5DH9 - chains A and C of the 4 polymer chains in the assembly; structure by X-ray diffraction, 2.55 A resolution.

== Chain A ==
Name: GTP-binding nuclear protein Ran
Organism: Homo sapiens
UniProt: P62826 (RAN_HUMAN); residues 1-216 here = UniProt positions 1-216
Sequence (237 residues; numbered -20 to 216; the number before each row is that of its first residue; numbers below 1 keep their minus sign (Met-20 is residue -20)):
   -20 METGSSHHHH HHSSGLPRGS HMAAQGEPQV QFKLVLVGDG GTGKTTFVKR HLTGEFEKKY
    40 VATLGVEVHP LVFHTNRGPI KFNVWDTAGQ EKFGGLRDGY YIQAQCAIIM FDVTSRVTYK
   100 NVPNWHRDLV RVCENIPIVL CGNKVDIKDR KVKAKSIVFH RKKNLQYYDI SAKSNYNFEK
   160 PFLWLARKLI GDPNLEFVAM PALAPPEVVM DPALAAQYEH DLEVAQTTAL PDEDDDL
Unresolved in the structure: -20 to 8, 187-189
Sequence notes: initiating methionine (-20); expression tag (-19 to 0)
Bound ions: Mg2+: Thr24, Thr42 (together with GMP-PNP)
Residues lining bound ligands: GMP-PNP (GNP; phosphoaminophosphonic acid-guanylate ester): Asp18, Gly19, Gly20, Thr21, Gly22, Lys23, Thr24, Thr25, Phe35, Glu36, Lys37, Lys38, Tyr39, Val40, Ala41, Thr42, Thr66, Ala67, Gly68, Gln69, Asn122, Lys123, Asp125, Ile126, Ser150, Ala151, Lys152
Curated features (UniProtKB/Swiss-Prot):
  - region: Lys37 to Val45 (Switch-I), Gly68 to Gln84 (Switch-II), Asp211 to Leu216 (Interaction with RANBP1)
  - binding site (GTP): Asp18 to Thr25, Glu36 to Thr42, Gly68, Asn122 to Asp125, Ser150 to Lys152
  - site: Gln69 (Essential for GTP hydrolysis)
  - modified residue: Ala2 (N-acetylalanine), Thr24 (Phosphothreonine), Lys37 (N6-acetyllysine), Lys60 (N6-acetyllysine), Lys71 (N6-acetyllysine), Lys99 (N6-acetyllysine), Lys134 (N6-acetyllysine), Lys159 (N6-acetyllysine)
  - cross-link (Glycyl lysine isopeptide (Lys-Gly)): Lys71 (interchain with G-Cter in SUMO2), Lys152 (interchain with G-Cter in SUMO2)
  - mutagenesis: Gly19 (G19V: Blocks DNA replication; when associated with L-69), Thr24 (T24L: Has low binding affinity for GTP and GDP. Almost completely abolishes interaction with BIRC5; T24N: Has low binding affinity for GTP and GDP. Decreases nuclear import of proteins and RNA ...), Thr25 (T25A: Minor effect on the interaction with the alpha phosphate group of bound GTP), Lys37 (K37Q: Mimics acetylation; enhances the nuclear export of RELA/p65; K37R: Decreased acetylation), Tyr39 (Y39A: Abolishes steric hindrance that traps the essential Q-69 in an unreactive position, and causes slow GTP hydrolysis in wild-type ...), Gln69 (Q69L: Strongly decreased GTPase activity. Probably locked in the GTP-bound form. Loss of interaction with NUTF2. Decreases nuclear location and leads to cytoplasmic location during interphase ...), Glu70 (E70A: Strongly decreases the relase of bound GDP), Arg76 (R76E: Probable loss of interaction with NUTF2. Loss of transport to the nucleus), Lys134 (K134Q: Loss of normal mitotic chromosome segregation and defective mitotic spindle orientation; K134R: Loss of normal mitotic chromosome segregation and formation of sister chromatid bridges), Asp211 to Leu216 (No effect on GTPase activity. Abolishes interaction with RANBP1)

== Chain C ==
Name: Exportin-1
Organism: Saccharomyces cerevisiae (strain ATCC 204508 / S288c)
UniProt: P30822 (XPO1_YEAST); residue numbers follow UniProt; this construct covers 1-376, 414-1058
Sequence (1024 residues; each row starts with the number of its first residue; note: 37 numbers in that range are skipped by the numbering (no residue carries them; nothing is unmodelled there); numbers below 1 keep their minus sign (Gly-2 is residue -2)):
    -2 GGSMEGILDF SNDLDIALLD QVVSTFYQGS GVQQKQAQEI LTKFQDNPDA WQKADQILQF
    58 STNPQSKFIA LSILDKLITR KWKLLPNDHR IGIRNFVVGM IISMCQDDEV FKTQKNLINK
   118 SDLTLVQILK QEWPQNWPEF IPELIGSSSS SVNVCENNMI VLKLLSEEVF DFSAEQMTQA
   178 KALHLKNSMS KEFEQIFKLC FQVLEQGSSS SLIVATLESL LRYLHWIPYR YIYETNILEL
   238 LSTKFMTSPD TRAITLKCLT EVSNLKIPQD NDLIKRQTVL FFQNTLQQIA TSVMPVTADL
   298 KATYANANGN DQSFLQDLAM FLTTYLARNR ALLESDESLR ELLLNAHQYL IQLSKIEERE
   358 LFKTTLDYWH NLVADLFYE
   414 PLKKHIYEEI CSQLRLVIIE NMVRPEEDLV VENDEGEIVR EFVKESDTIQ LYKSEREVLV
   474 YLTHLNVIDT EEIMISKLAR QIDGSEWSWH NINTLSWAIG SISGTMSEDT EKRFVVTVIK
   534 DLLGLCEQKR GKDNKAVVAS DIMYVVGQYP RFLKAHWNFL RTVILKLFEF MHETHEGVQD
   594 MACDTFIKIV QKCKYHFVIQ QPRESEPFIQ TIIRDIQKTT ADLQPQQVHT FYKACGIIIS
   654 EERSVAERNR LLSDLMQLPN MAWDTIVEQS TANPTLLLDS ETVKIIANII KTNVAVCTSM
   714 GADFYPQLGH IYYNMLQLYR AVSSMISAQV AAEGLIATKT PKVRGLRTIK KEILKLVETY
   774 ISKARNLDDV VKVLVEPLLN AVLEDYMNNV PDARDAEVLN CMTTVVEKVG HMIPQGVILI
   834 LQSVFECTLD MINKDFTEYP EHRVEFYKLL KVINEKSFAA FLELPPAAFK LFVDAICWAF
   894 KHNNRDVEVN GLQIALDLVK NIERMGNVPF ANEFHKNYFF IFVSETFFVL TDSDHKSGFS
   954 KQALLLMKLI SLVYDNKISV PLYQEAEVPQ GTSNQVYLSQ YLANMLSNAF PHLTSEQIAS
  1014 FLSALTKQCK DLVVFKGTLR DFLVQIKEVG GDPTDYLFAE DKENA
Unresolved in the structure: -2 to -1, 439-460, 1053-1058
Sequence notes: expression tag (-2 to 0); engineered mutation Asp441 (Val in P30822), Gly537 (Asp in P30822), Cys539 (Thr in P30822), Glu540 (Val in P30822), Gln541 (Lys in P30822), Cys1022 (Tyr in P30822)
What the authors report for this chain:
  - mutagenesis - V441D/D537G/T539C/V540E/K541Q: increased binding to NES peptides (proposed by the authors, not directly observed)

== How chain A and chain C interact ==
Contacting residue pairs - 54 pairs, chain A then chain C:
  Val45(A) - Gln35(C)
  Val47(A) - Gln31(C)
  Trp64(A) - Phe23(C)  hydrophobic
  Trp64(A) - Gln31(C)
  Lys71(A) - Asp947(C)  salt bridge
  Gly74(A) - Gln42(C)
  Gly74(A) - Lys73(C)
  Leu75(A) - Phe23(C)  hydrophobic
  Leu75(A) - Leu38(C)
  Leu75(A) - Gln42(C)
  Arg76(A) - Lys73(C)
  Asp77(A) - Phe65(C)
  Asp77(A) - Lys117(C)  salt bridge
  Gly78(A) - Tyr24(C)  hydrogen bond (backbone-side chain)
  Gly78(A) - Phe65(C)
  Tyr79(A) - Phe23(C)  hydrophobic
  Tyr79(A) - Gln35(C)  hydrogen bond
  Ile81(A) - Tyr24(C)
  Ile81(A) - Phe65(C)  hydrophobic
  Gln82(A) - Gln25(C)
  Gln82(A) - Gln62(C)
  Asn103(A) - Phe169(C)
  Asn103(A) - Glu172(C)
  Arg106(A) - Phe169(C)
  Arg106(A) - Gln173(C)
  Arg110(A) - Leu120(C)
  Arg110(A) - Leu161(C)
  Arg110(A) - Glu164(C)  salt bridge
  Arg110(A) - Glu165(C)  salt bridge
  Val111(A) - Phe65(C)  hydrophobic
  Val111(A) - Asn113(C)
  Glu113(A) - Asn116(C)  hydrogen bond
  Lys130(A) - Arg898(C)
  Lys134(A) - Asp364(C)  salt bridge
  Lys134(A) - Gln463(C)
  Lys134(A) - Ser467(C)  hydrogen bond
  His139(A) - Glu357(C)  salt bridge
  Arg140(A) - Met317(C)
  Arg140(A) - Thr361(C)  hydrogen bond
  Arg140(A) - Asp364(C)  salt bridge
  Lys141(A) - Lys254(C)  hydrogen bond (backbone-side chain)
  Lys141(A) - Glu258(C)  salt bridge
  Asn143(A) - Lys254(C)  hydrogen bond
  Asn143(A) - Ser310(C)
  Asn143(A) - Gln313(C)  hydrogen bond
  Asn143(A) - Asp314(C)  hydrogen bond
  Gln145(A) - Glu355(C)
  Tyr146(A) - Glu357(C)
  Lys167(A) - Gln309(C)  hydrogen bond
  Pro172(A) - Ala302(C)
  Pro172(A) - Asn303(C)
  Thr206(A) - Ile749(C)
  Ala208(A) - Lys752(C)
  Glu212(A) - Arg757(C)
Interface residues without a listed pair, chain A (41 interface residues in all): Lys12, Leu43, Gly44, Glu70, Val96, Lys99, Asn100, Pro102, Asp128, Ala133, Asp213
Interface residues without a listed pair, chain C (50 interface residues in all): Thr39, Ile66, Ser69, Asn261, Ala304, Lys360, Asp899, Lys949, Ser950, Arg1033

== Overview ==
The interface between chain A and chain C involves 41 residues on one side and 50 on the other, with 10
hydrogen bonds and 8 salt bridges. Polar pairs include Lys71(A)-Asp947(C), Asp77(A)-Lys117(C) and
Arg110(A)-Glu164(C). Chain A binds GMP-PNP. The paper reports that V441D/D537G/T539C/V540E/K541Q of chain C
increase binding to NES peptides.
Here chain A is GTP-binding nuclear protein Ran (Homo sapiens) and chain C is Exportin-1 (Saccharomyces
cerevisiae (strain ATCC 204508 / S288c)). Entry 5DH9 (Crystal Structure of PKI NES Flip Mutant Peptide in
complex with CRM1-Ran-RanBP1) was determined by X-ray diffraction (same publication as 5DHA, 5DHF, 5DI9 and
5DIF).
